PDB entry 5L5O | X-ray diffraction, 2.60 A resolution | chains A and G of the 28 polymer chains in the assembly

# Chain A
Molecule: Proteasome subunit alpha type-2
Organism: Saccharomyces cerevisiae (strain ATCC 204508 / S288c)
Notes: EC 3.4.25.1
UniProt: P23639 (PSA2_YEAST); numbering as in UniProt (aligned over 1-250)
Sequence (250 residues; numbered 1 to 250; the number before each row is that of its first residue):
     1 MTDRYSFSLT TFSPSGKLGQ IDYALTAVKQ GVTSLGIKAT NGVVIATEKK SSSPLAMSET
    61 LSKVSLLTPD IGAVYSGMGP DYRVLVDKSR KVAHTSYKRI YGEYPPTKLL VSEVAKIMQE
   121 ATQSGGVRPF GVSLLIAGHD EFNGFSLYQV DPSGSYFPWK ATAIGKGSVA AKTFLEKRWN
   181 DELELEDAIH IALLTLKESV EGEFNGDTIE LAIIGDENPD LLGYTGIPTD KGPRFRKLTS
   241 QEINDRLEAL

# Chain G
Molecule: Proteasome subunit alpha type-1
Organism: Saccharomyces cerevisiae (strain ATCC 204508 / S288c)
Notes: EC 3.4.25.1
UniProt: P21243 (PSA1_YEAST); residues -8 to 243 here correspond to UniProt positions 1-252 (UniProt number = residue number + 9)
Sequence (252 residues; row label = number of the first residue in the row; numbers below 1 keep their minus sign (Met-8 is residue -8)):
    -8 MSGAAAASAA GYDRHITIFS PEGRLYQVEY AFKATNQTNI NSLAVRGKDC TVVISQKKVP
    52 DKLLDPTTVS YIFCISRTIG MVVNGPIPDA RNAALRAKAE AAEFRYKYGY DMPCDVLAKR
   112 MANLSQIYTQ RAYMRPLGVI LTFVSVDEEL GPSIYKTDPA GYYVGYKATA TGPKQQEITT
   172 NLENHFKKSK IDHINEESWE KVVEFAITHM IDALGTEFSK NDLEVGVATK DKFFTLSAEN
   232 IEERLVAIAE QD
Disordered / not traced: -8 to 1, 243
Bound ions: Mg2+: Thr8, Tyr119, Arg122, Met125

# How chain A and chain G interact
Residue-residue contacts - 62 pairs, chain A then chain G:
  Asp3(A) with Tyr124(G)
  Tyr5(A) with Ile7(G); Ala123(G), hydrophobic; Tyr124(G), hydrophobic
  Leu9(A) with Ala123(G), hydrophobic
  Gln20(A) with Ile9(G); Phe10(G), hydrogen bond (side chain-backbone)
  Tyr23(A) with Phe10(G), hydrophobic; Ser11(G); Pro12(G), hydrophobic; Gly14(G)
  Ala24(A) with Phe10(G), hydrophobic
  Thr26(A) with Pro12(G); Glu13(G)
  Ala27(A) with Gly14(G)
  Ser52(A) with Tyr153(G), hydrogen bond
  Pro54(A) with Lys158(G); Glu174(G)
  Leu55(A) with Tyr157(G); Lys158(G), hydrogen bond (backbone-backbone); Ala159(G); Thr170(G); Glu174(G); Phe177(G), hydrophobic
  Ala56(A) with Gly156(G); Tyr157(G), hydrophobic
  Met57(A) with Arg37(G); Val155(G); Gly156(G), hydrogen bond (backbone-backbone); Tyr157(G); Lys158(G)
  Thr60(A) with Tyr146(G); Val155(G); Gly156(G), hydrogen bond (side chain-backbone)
  Leu61(A) with Tyr153(G), hydrophobic
  Met78(A) with Phe10(G), hydrophobic; Leu16(G), hydrophobic
  Pro80(A) with Gln117(G); Ala151(G); Gly152(G); Tyr153(G)
  Asp81(A) with Gln117(G)
  Arg83(A) with Ala113(G), hydrogen bond (side chain-backbone); Asn114(G); Gly152(G), hydrogen bond (side chain-backbone); Tyr154(G)
  Val84(A) with Asn114(G); Gln117(G)
  Asp87(A) with Lys110(G), salt bridge; Asn114(G)
  Gly126(A) with Arg122(G); Ala123(G), hydrogen bond (backbone-backbone)
  Val127(A) with Gln121(G); Arg122(G)
  Arg128(A) with Thr8(G); Phe10(G); Leu16(G); Thr120(G), hydrogen bond (side chain-backbone); Gln121(G), hydrogen bond (backbone-backbone)
  Pro129(A) with Phe10(G)
  Phe130(A) with Gln121(G)
  Gly131(A) with Phe10(G)
Other interface residues (no listed pair), chain A (31 interface residues in all): Met1, Thr2, Ser53, Ala121
Other interface residues (no listed pair), chain G (33 interface residues in all): Leu173

# Overview
Chain A and chain G form an interface of 31 and 33 residues respectively, with 10 hydrogen bonds and 1 salt
bridge. Polar pairs include Asp87(A)-Lys110(G), Gln20(A)-Phe10(G) and Ser52(A)-Tyr153(G). The Mg2+ site is
built by Thr8(G), Tyr119(G), Arg122(G) and Met125(G).
Here chain A is Proteasome subunit alpha type-2 and chain G is Proteasome subunit alpha type-1, both from
Saccharomyces cerevisiae (strain ATCC 204508 / S288c). Entry 5L5O (Yeast 20S proteasome with human beta5i
(1-138) and human beta6 (97-111; 118-133) in complex with epoxyketone ...) was determined by X-ray
diffraction, deposited together with 5L52, 5L54, 5L55, 5L5A, 5L5B, 5L5D and 30 further entries.
